6RDQ - chains R and S of the 31 polymer chains in the assembly; structure by electron microscopy, 4.00 A resolution.

Chain R:
Protein: Mitochondrial ATP synthase subunit delta
Organism: Polytomella sp. Pringsheim 198.80
Reference sequence: D7P7X6 (D7P7X6_9CHLO); residue numbers follow UniProt; this construct covers 1-199
Amino-acid sequence (199 residues; numbered 1 to 199; the number before each row is that of its first residue):
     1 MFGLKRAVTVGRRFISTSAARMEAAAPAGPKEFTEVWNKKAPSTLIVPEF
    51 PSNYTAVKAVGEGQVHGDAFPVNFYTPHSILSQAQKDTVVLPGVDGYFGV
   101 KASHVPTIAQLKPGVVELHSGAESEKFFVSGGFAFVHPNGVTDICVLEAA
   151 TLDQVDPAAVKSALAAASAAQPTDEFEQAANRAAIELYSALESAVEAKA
Not modelled in the structure: 1-22

Chain S:
Protein: ATP synthase gamma chain, mitochondrial
Organism: Polytomella sp. Pringsheim 198.80
Reference sequence: Q4LDE7 (Q4LDE7_9CHLO); residues 1-317 here = UniProt positions 1-317
Amino-acid sequence (317 residues; row label = number of the first residue in the row):
     1 MALRKAVLSLGLSQGVAAEAVLGSGMFNAVQHESVRYASNQAVKQRIRAI
    51 KNIGKITKAMKMVAASKMKNAQIAVEQSRGLVDPFVRLFGDFPAVNSNKS
   101 VVVAVTSDKGLCGGLNSNITKYTRATLATTESEGKDVVVVSIGDKGRSQL
   151 TRIESQRYQLAIADTYKVRVTFGQASLIVEELIKHNPQSYQILFNKFRSA
   201 ISFKPTVATILSPDLLEKQLEDVTGNSLDAYDIEASHERSDVLRDLTEFH
   251 LGVTLYNAMLENNCSEHASRMSAMENSTKSAGEMLGKLTLDYNRKRQATI
   301 TTELIEIIAGASALMDE
Not modelled in the structure: 1-38, 316-317

How chain R and chain S interact:
Pairs across the interface (90):
  Glu23(R) - Gln219(S)
  Glu23(R) - Asp222(S)
  Ala24(R) - Asp222(S)
  Ala26(R) - Val95(S)  hydrophobic
  Ala26(R) - Asn96(S)
  Ala26(R) - Leu220(S)
  Ala28(R) - Phe92(S)  hydrophobic
  Ala28(R) - Ala94(S)
  Gly29(R) - Asp91(S)
  Gly29(R) - Pro93(S)
  Pro30(R) - Asp91(S)
  Phe33(R) - Ala94(S)  hydrophobic
  Phe33(R) - Thr129(S)
  Val36(R) - Thr129(S)  hydrogen bond (backbone-side chain)
  Trp37(R) - Ala125(S)  hydrogen bond (side chain-backbone)
  Trp37(R) - Thr126(S)
  Trp37(R) - Thr129(S)
  Lys40(R) - Ala128(S)
  Ile46(R) - Tyr122(S)  hydrogen bond (backbone-side chain)
  Pro48(R) - Tyr122(S)
  Pro48(R) - Thr126(S)
  Pro48(R) - Pro205(S)
  Glu49(R) - Lys204(S)
  Glu49(R) - Pro205(S)  hydrogen bond (backbone-backbone)
  Glu49(R) - Thr206(S)
  Glu49(R) - Val207(S)  hydrogen bond (backbone-backbone)
  Phe50(R) - Asp91(S)
  Pro51(R) - Val86(S)
  Pro51(R) - Asp91(S)
  Pro51(R) - Val207(S)
  Ser52(R) - Val86(S)
  Ser52(R) - Asp91(S)
  Tyr54(R) - Asp83(S)
  Tyr54(R) - Lys196(S)
  Tyr54(R) - Arg198(S)
  Tyr54(R) - Thr206(S)
  Thr55(R) - Asp83(S)
  Thr55(R) - Val86(S)
  Val57(R) - Arg87(S)  hydrogen bond (backbone-side chain)
  Ala59(R) - Arg87(S)
  Ala59(R) - Tyr231(S)
  Asn73(R) - Arg87(S)  hydrogen bond
  Tyr75(R) - Gly80(S)
  Tyr75(R) - Leu81(S)  hydrophobic
  Tyr75(R) - Pro84(S)
  Tyr75(R) - Arg87(S)
  Thr76(R) - Gln77(S)
  Thr76(R) - Leu81(S)
  Pro77(R) - Gln77(S)
  Pro77(R) - Ser78(S)
  Pro77(R) - Leu81(S)
  Pro77(R) - Phe172(S)  hydrophobic
  Pro77(R) - Tyr256(S)
  His78(R) - Gln77(S)
  Ser79(R) - Gln77(S)
  Ile80(R) - Glu76(S)
  Ile80(R) - Gln77(S)  hydrogen bond (backbone-side chain)
  Ile80(R) - Gly80(S)
  Gly93(R) - Glu234(S)
  Val94(R) - Glu234(S)  hydrogen bond (backbone-side chain)
  Asp95(R) - Glu234(S)  hydrogen bond (backbone-side chain)
  Pro106(R) - Ala230(S)
  Pro106(R) - Tyr231(S)
  Pro106(R) - Asp232(S)  hydrogen bond (backbone-backbone)
  Thr107(R) - Tyr231(S)
  Thr107(R) - Asp232(S)
  Ile108(R) - Leu228(S)  hydrophobic
  Ile108(R) - Tyr231(S)  hydrophobic
  Ile108(R) - Asp232(S)  hydrogen bond (backbone-backbone)
  Ile108(R) - Ile233(S)
  Ile108(R) - Glu234(S)  hydrogen bond (backbone-backbone)
  Ala109(R) - Glu234(S)
  Gln110(R) - Glu234(S)
  Gln110(R) - Val242(S)
  Phe133(R) - Val242(S)  hydrophobic
  Phe133(R) - Asp245(S)
  Phe133(R) - Leu246(S)  hydrophobic
  Phe135(R) - Leu88(S)  hydrophobic
  Phe135(R) - Leu246(S)  hydrophobic
  Val136(R) - Tyr231(S)
  His137(R) - Arg87(S)  hydrogen bond (side chain-backbone)
  His137(R) - Leu88(S)
  His137(R) - Tyr231(S)
  Pro138(R) - Tyr231(S)
  Asp143(R) - Pro84(S)
  Asp143(R) - Arg87(S)  salt bridge
  Cys145(R) - Leu81(S)  hydrophobic
  Cys145(R) - Pro84(S)  hydrophobic
  Leu147(R) - Phe172(S)  hydrophobic
  Leu147(R) - Phe249(S)  hydrophobic
Other interface residues (no listed pair), chain R (49 interface residues in all): Glu32, Ala41, Leu45, Lys58, Gly96, Phe98
Other interface residues (no listed pair), chain S (47 interface residues in all): Lys121, Thr130, Ala208, Ala235, Ser236

In short:
49 residues of chain R and 47 residues of chain S are in contact, with 14 hydrogen bonds and 1 salt bridge.
Polar pairs include Asp143(R)-Arg87(S), Val36(R)-Thr129(S) and Trp37(R)-Ala125(S).
Here chain R is Mitochondrial ATP synthase subunit delta and chain S is ATP synthase gamma chain,
mitochondrial, both from Polytomella sp. Pringsheim 198.80. Entry 6RDQ (Cryo-EM structure of Polytomella F-ATP
synthase, Rotary substate 1D, composite map) was determined by electron microscopy together with 6RD4, 6RD5,
6RD6, 6RD7, 6RD8, 6RD9 and 46 further entries from the same study.
